Entry 5L7K (X-ray diffraction, 2.10 A resolution); this record covers chains A and B.

# Chain A
Name: Protein unc-119 homolog A
Source organism: Homo sapiens
Reference sequence: Q13432 (U119A_HUMAN); numbering as in UniProt (aligned over 58-237)
Chain sequence (180 residues; row label = number of the first residue in the row):
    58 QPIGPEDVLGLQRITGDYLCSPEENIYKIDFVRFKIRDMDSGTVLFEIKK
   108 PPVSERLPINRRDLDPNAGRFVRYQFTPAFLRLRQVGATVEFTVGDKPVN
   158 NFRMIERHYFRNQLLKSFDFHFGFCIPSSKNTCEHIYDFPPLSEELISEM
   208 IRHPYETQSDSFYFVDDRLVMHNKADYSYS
Disordered / not traced: 108-126
Curated features (UniProtKB/Swiss-Prot):
  - binding site (tetradecanoate): Tyr131
What the authors report for this chain:
  - binding site for myristic acid: Phe91, Ile93, Tyr131, Phe137, Glu163, His165, Phe175, Tyr194, Phe196, Tyr234

# Chain B
Name: Gly-thr-ala-ser-ser-leu
Chain sequence (6 residues; each row starts with the number of its first residue):
     2 GTASSL
Glycans and other covalent adducts: myristic acid (MYR) linked to Gly2
What the authors report for this chain:
  - mutagenesis - A4N/S5K: decreased binding to Protein unc-119 homolog A (chain A)
  - mutagenesis - A4N/S5K: decreased localization

# Chain A / chain B interface
Residue-residue contacts (25):
  Phe88(A) - Thr3(B)
  Phe88(A) - Ser6(B)
  Phe88(A) - Leu7(B)
  Val89(A) - Leu7(B)
  Arg90(A) - Leu7(B)
  Phe91(A) - Thr3(B)
  Phe91(A) - Ala4(B)  hydrophobic
  Phe103(A) - Ala4(B)  hydrophobic
  Ile105(A) - Leu7(B)
  Lys106(A) - Leu7(B)
  Lys107(A) - Leu7(B)
  Arg127(A) - Ser5(B)
  Phe128(A) - Ser5(B)
  Val129(A) - Ser5(B)  hydrogen bond (backbone-side chain)
  Tyr131(A) - Ala4(B)
  Met161(A) - Thr3(B)
  Glu163(A) - Gly2(B)  hydrogen bond (side chain-backbone)
  Ser218(A) - Gly2(B)
  Tyr220(A) - Gly2(B)
  Tyr220(A) - Thr3(B)  hydrogen bond
  Met228(A) - Ser6(B)
  Asn230(A) - Gly2(B)
  Asn230(A) - Ser5(B)
  Asn230(A) - Ser6(B)  hydrogen bond
  Lys231(A) - Ser5(B)  hydrogen bond (backbone-side chain)
Interface residues without a listed pair, chain A (23 interface residues in all): Asp87, Val147, Ala232, Tyr234

# In short
Chain A and chain B form an interface of 23 and 6 residues respectively; the contacts include 5 hydrogen
bonds. Polar pairs include Val129(A)-Ser5(B), Glu163(A)-Gly2(B) and Tyr220(A)-Thr3(B). The paper reports a
binding site for myristic acid at Phe91(A), Ile93(A) and Tyr131(A) among others; A4N/S5K of chain B reduce
binding to Protein unc-119 homolog A (chain A).
Chain A is Protein unc-119 homolog A (Homo sapiens) and chain B is Gly-thr-ala-ser-ser-leu; the structure, The
crystal structure of myristoylated NPHP3 peptide in complex with UNC119a, was determined by X-ray diffraction.
